4Q0D - chains E and A; structure by X-ray diffraction, 3.45 A resolution.

== Chain E (and A) ==
Name: Bifunctional dihydrofolate reductase-thymidylate synthase
Organism: Cryptosporidium hominis
Notes: EC 2.1.1.45, 1.5.1.3; chain A of this document is another copy of the same molecule, construct and numbering; everything in this record applies to it too
UniProtKB: Q5CGA3 (Q5CGA3_CRYHO); numbering as in UniProt (aligned over 1-521)
Sequence (521 residues; each row starts with the number of its first residue):
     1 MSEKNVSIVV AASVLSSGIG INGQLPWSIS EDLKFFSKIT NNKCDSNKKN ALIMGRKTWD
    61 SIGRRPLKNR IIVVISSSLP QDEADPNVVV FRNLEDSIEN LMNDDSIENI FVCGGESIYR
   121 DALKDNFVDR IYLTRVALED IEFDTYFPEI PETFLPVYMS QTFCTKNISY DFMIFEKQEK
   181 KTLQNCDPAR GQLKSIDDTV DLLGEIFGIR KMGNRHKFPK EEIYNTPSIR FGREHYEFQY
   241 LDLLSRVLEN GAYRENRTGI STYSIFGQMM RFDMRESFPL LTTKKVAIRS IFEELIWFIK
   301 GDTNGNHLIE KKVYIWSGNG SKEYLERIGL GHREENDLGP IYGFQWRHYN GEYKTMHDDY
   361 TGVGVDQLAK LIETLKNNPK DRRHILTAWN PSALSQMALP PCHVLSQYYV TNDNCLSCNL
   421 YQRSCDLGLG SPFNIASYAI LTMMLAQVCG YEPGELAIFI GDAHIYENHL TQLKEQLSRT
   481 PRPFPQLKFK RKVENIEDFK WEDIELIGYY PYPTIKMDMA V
Not modelled in the structure: 1-2, 182-192
Ligand contacts:
  - 2XB (N-{4-[(2-amino-4-hydroxy-7H-pyrrolo[2,3-d]pyrimidin-5-yl)methyl]benzoyl}-L-glutamic acid): Lys284, Ala287, Ser290, Ile315, Trp316, Asn319, Leu399, Asp426, Leu429, Gly430, Phe433, Tyr466, Ile515, Met519, Ala520
  - methotrexate (MTX): Val9, Val10, Ala11, Leu25, Asp32, Leu33, Lys34, Phe35, Phe36, Ser37, Thr58, Ser61, Ile62, Leu67, Arg70, Cys113, Tyr119, Thr134
  - NADPH (NDP; NADPH dihydro-nicotinamide-adenine-dinucleotide phosphate): Val10, Ala11, Ile19, Gly20, Ile21, Gly23, Gln24, Leu25, Trp27, Gly55, Arg56, Lys57, Thr58, Ser61, Ile75, Ser76, Ser77, Ser78, Arg92, Asn93, Cys113, Gly114, Gly115, Glu116, Ser117, Ile118, Tyr119, Thr145
  - 5-fluoro-2'-deoxyuridine-5'-monophosphate (UFP): Arg257, Trp316, Tyr342, Leu399, Cys402, His403, Gln422, Arg423, Ser424, Cys425, Asp426, Gly430, Ser431, Asn434, His464, Tyr466
What the authors report for this chain:
  - conformationally variable residues (order/disorder transition): Glu179 to Gln192
  - catalytic residues: Asp32 (proposed by the authors, not directly observed)

== Interface between chain E and chain A ==
Pairs across the interface (192; chain E residue first):
  Glu31(E) with Ile206(A); Phe207(A); Arg210(A), salt bridge
  Lys34(E) with Ile206(A)
  Phe35(E) with Thr199(A); Leu203(A), hydrophobic; Ile206(A), hydrophobic
  Lys38(E) with Leu202(A); Glu205(A), salt bridge; Ile206(A)
  Ile39(E) with Thr199(A); Leu202(A), hydrophobic
  Asn42(E) with Asp198(A)
  Arg130(E) with Ser195(A), hydrogen bond
  Tyr132(E) with Thr199(A)
  Val157(E) with Leu193(A), hydrophobic; Ile196(A)
  Tyr158(E) with Ile196(A), hydrophobic; Val200(A), hydrophobic; Leu203(A)
  Ser160(E) with Leu203(A)
  Gln161(E) with Arg210(A); Lys211(A); Met212(A), hydrogen bond (side chain-backbone); Gly213(A)
  Phe163(E) with Phe207(A), hydrophobic; Lys211(A)
  Cys164(E) with Arg210(A), hydrogen bond (backbone-side chain)
  Tyr170(E) with Phe207(A)
  Phe172(E) with Leu203(A), hydrophobic; Phe207(A), hydrophobic
  Ile174(E) with Thr199(A)
  Glu176(E) with Leu193(A); Ser195(A), hydrogen bond
  Leu193(E) with Val157(A), hydrophobic; Glu176(A)
  Ser195(E) with Arg130(A), hydrogen bond; Glu176(A), hydrogen bond
  Ile196(E) with Val157(A); Tyr158(A), hydrophobic
  Asp198(E) with Asn42(A)
  Thr199(E) with Phe35(A); Ile39(A); Tyr132(A); Ile174(A)
  Val200(E) with Tyr158(A), hydrophobic
  Leu202(E) with Lys38(A); Ile39(A), hydrophobic
  Leu203(E) with Phe35(A), hydrophobic; Tyr158(A); Phe172(A), hydrophobic
  Glu205(E) with Lys38(A), salt bridge
  Ile206(E) with Glu31(A); Lys34(A); Phe35(A), hydrophobic; Lys38(A)
  Phe207(E) with Glu31(A); Phe163(A), hydrophobic; Tyr170(A); Phe172(A), hydrophobic
  Ile209(E) with Arg275(A); Asp413(A)
  Arg210(E) with Glu31(A), salt bridge; Gln161(A); Cys164(A), hydrogen bond (side chain-backbone); Thr165(A); Glu276(A), salt bridge
  Lys211(E) with Gln161(A); Phe163(A); Glu234(A), salt bridge
  Met212(E) with Gln161(A), hydrogen bond (backbone-side chain); Tyr236(A), hydrogen bond; Asp273(A); Glu455(A)
  Gly213(E) with Gln161(A)
  Arg215(E) with Asp273(A), salt bridge; Arg275(A); Glu455(A), salt bridge
  His216(E) with Arg271(A); Glu455(A), salt bridge
  Glu234(E) with Lys211(A), salt bridge
  Tyr236(E) with Met212(A), hydrogen bond
  Ala252(E) with Asn412(A)
  Tyr253(E) with Asn412(A), hydrogen bond (backbone-side chain)
  Arg254(E) with Lys380(A); Tyr409(A), hydrogen bond; Val410(A), hydrogen bond (side chain-backbone); Asn412(A), hydrogen bond
  Glu255(E) with Lys380(A)
  Asn256(E) with Arg382(A)
  Arg257(E) with Arg383(A)
  Thr262(E) with Arg382(A)
  Ser264(E) with Tyr409(A), hydrogen bond
  Phe266(E) with Arg271(A); Gln407(A); Tyr409(A), hydrophobic; Ser417(A); Cys418(A); Asn419(A)
  Gly267(E) with Arg271(A), hydrogen bond (backbone-side chain); Asn419(A)
  Gln268(E) with Arg271(A)
  Met269(E) with Met269(A), hydrophobic
  Arg271(E) with His216(A); Phe266(A); Gly267(A), hydrogen bond (side chain-backbone); Gln268(A)
  Asp273(E) with Met212(A); Arg215(A), salt bridge
  Arg275(E) with Ile209(A); Arg215(A)
  Glu276(E) with Arg210(A), salt bridge
  Tyr349(E) with Tyr349(A), hydrogen bond; Asn390(A); Pro391(A)
  Asn350(E) with Asn350(A), hydrogen bond; Asn390(A), hydrogen bond; Ser392(A), hydrogen bond
  Val365(E) with Ser392(A)
  Gln367(E) with Pro391(A)
  Pro379(E) with Arg254(A)
  Lys380(E) with Arg254(A); Glu255(A)
  Arg382(E) with Asn256(A); Thr262(A); Arg423(A); Ser424(A), hydrogen bond; Asp462(A); His464(A), hydrogen bond; Tyr466(A), hydrogen bond
  Arg383(E) with Arg257(A); Leu399(A); Pro400(A); Arg423(A)
  Ile385(E) with Trp389(A); Arg423(A)
  Thr387(E) with Trp389(A)
  Trp389(E) with Arg383(A); Ile385(A); Thr387(A)
  Asn390(E) with Tyr349(A); Asn350(A), hydrogen bond
  Pro391(E) with Tyr349(A); Gln367(A)
  Ser392(E) with Asn350(A), hydrogen bond; Val365(A)
  Leu399(E) with Arg383(A)
  Pro400(E) with Arg383(A)
  Val404(E) with Leu405(A), hydrophobic
  Leu405(E) with Val404(A), hydrophobic; Tyr421(A), hydrophobic
  Gln407(E) with Phe266(A); Tyr421(A), hydrogen bond; Arg423(A), hydrogen bond (side chain-backbone); Gly461(A)
  Tyr409(E) with Arg254(A), hydrogen bond; Ser264(A), hydrogen bond; Phe266(A), hydrophobic; Asp462(A)
  Val410(E) with Arg254(A), hydrogen bond (backbone-side chain)
  Asn412(E) with Ala252(A); Tyr253(A), hydrogen bond (side chain-backbone); Arg254(A), hydrogen bond
  Asp413(E) with Ile209(A)
  Ser417(E) with Phe266(A)
  Cys418(E) with Phe266(A)
  Asn419(E) with Phe266(A); Gly267(A); Tyr421(A); Ile460(A); Gly461(A)
  Tyr421(E) with Leu405(A), hydrophobic; Gln407(A), hydrogen bond; Asn419(A), hydrogen bond; Phe459(A), hydrophobic
  Arg423(E) with Arg382(A); Arg383(A); Ile385(A); Gln407(A), hydrogen bond (backbone-side chain)
  Ser424(E) with Arg382(A), hydrogen bond
  Glu455(E) with Met212(A); Arg215(A), salt bridge; His216(A), salt bridge
  Phe459(E) with Tyr421(A), hydrophobic; Phe459(A), hydrophobic
  Ile460(E) with Asn419(A)
  Gly461(E) with Gln407(A); Asn419(A)
  Asp462(E) with Arg382(A); Tyr409(A)
  His464(E) with Arg382(A), hydrogen bond
  Tyr466(E) with Arg382(A), hydrogen bond
Interface residues without a listed pair, chain E (97 interface residues in all): Thr165, Phe231, Gly232, Ile265, Phe272, Tyr408, Gln422
Interface residues without a listed pair, chain A (96 interface residues in all): Ser160, Gly232, Ile265, Phe272, Pro379, Tyr408, Gln422

== Overview ==
The interface between chain E and chain A involves 97 residues on one side and 96 on the other, with 39
hydrogen bonds and 14 salt bridges. Polar pairs include Glu31(E)-Arg210(A), Lys38(E)-Glu205(A) and
Arg210(E)-Glu276(A). Ligands of chain E: NADPH, 5-fluoro-2'-deoxyuridine-5'-monophosphate, compound 2XB and
methotrexate. The paper reports the catalytic residue Asp32(E); conformational variability at Glu179(E).
Chain E and chain A are both Bifunctional dihydrofolate reductase-thymidylate synthase (Cryptosporidium
hominis); the structure, Crystal structure of TS-DHFR from Cryptosporidium hominis in complex with NADPH,
FdUMP, methotrexate and 2-amino-4-oxo-4,7-dihydro-pyrrolo[2,3-d]pyrimidine-methyl-phenyl-L-glutamic acid, was
determined by X-ray diffraction (same publication as 4Q0E).
